Entry 1OHH (X-ray diffraction, 2.80 A resolution); this record covers chains A and E of the 8 polymer chains in the assembly.

[Chain A]
Protein: ATP synthase subunit alpha, mitochondrial
From: Bos taurus
Reference sequence: P19483 (ATPA_BOVIN); residues 1-510 here correspond to UniProt positions 44-553 (UniProt number = residue number + 43)
Amino-acid sequence (510 residues; row label = number of the first residue in the row):
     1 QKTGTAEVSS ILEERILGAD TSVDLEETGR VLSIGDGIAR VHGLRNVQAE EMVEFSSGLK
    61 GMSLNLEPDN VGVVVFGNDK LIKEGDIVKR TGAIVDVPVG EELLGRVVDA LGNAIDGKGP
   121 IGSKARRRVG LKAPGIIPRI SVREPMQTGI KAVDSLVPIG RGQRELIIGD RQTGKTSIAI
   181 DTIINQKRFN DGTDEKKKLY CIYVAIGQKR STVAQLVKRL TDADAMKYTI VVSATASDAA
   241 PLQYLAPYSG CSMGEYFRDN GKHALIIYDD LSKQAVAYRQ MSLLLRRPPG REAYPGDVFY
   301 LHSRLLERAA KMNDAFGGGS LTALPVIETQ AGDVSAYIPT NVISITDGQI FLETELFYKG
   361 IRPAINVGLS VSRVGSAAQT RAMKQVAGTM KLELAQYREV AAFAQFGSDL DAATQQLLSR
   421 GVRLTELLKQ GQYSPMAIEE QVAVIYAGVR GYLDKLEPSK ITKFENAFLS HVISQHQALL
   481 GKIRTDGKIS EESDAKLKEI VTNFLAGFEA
Not modelled in the structure: 1-23
Differences from the reference sequence: conflict Gly481 (Ser524 in P19483)
UniProt features mapped onto this chain:
  - binding site (ATP): Gln172, Gly174, Lys175, Thr176, Ser177, Gln430, Gln432
  - binding site (Mg(2+)): Thr176, Asp269
  - site: Ser370 (Required for activity)
  - modified residue: Gln1 (Pyrrolidone carboxylic acid), Ser10 (Phosphoserine), Ser22 (Phosphoserine), Ser33 (Phosphoserine), Ser63 (Phosphoserine), Lys80 (N6-acetyllysine), Lys83 (N6-acetyllysine), Lys89 (N6-acetyllysine), Thr91 (Phosphothreonine), Lys118 (N6-acetyllysine), Ser123 (Phosphoserine), Lys124 (N6-acetyllysine), Ser141 (Phosphoserine), Arg161 (Omega-N-methylarginine), Lys187 (N6-acetyllysine), Lys196 (N6-acetyllysine), Lys197 (N6-acetyllysine), Lys218 (N6-acetyllysine), Lys262 (N6-acetyllysine), Lys384 (N6-acetyllysine) and 6 more in UniProt
  - glycosylation: Ser33 (O-linked (GlcNAc) serine)
Ion coordination: Mg2+: Thr176 (together with AMP-PNP)
Small-molecule neighbours: AMP-PNP (ANP; phosphoaminophosphonic acid-adenylate ester): Asp170, Arg171, Gln172, Thr173, Gly174, Lys175, Thr176, Ser177, Phe357, Arg362, Pro363, Gln430, Gly431, Gln432

[Chain E]
Protein: ATP synthase subunit beta, mitochondrial
From: Bos taurus
Notes: EC 3.6.3.14
Reference sequence: P00829 (ATPB_BOVIN); residues -3 to 478 here correspond to UniProt positions 47-528 (UniProt number = residue number + 50)
Amino-acid sequence (482 residues; numbered -3 to 478; the number before each row is that of its first residue; numbers below 1 keep their minus sign (Ala-3 is residue -3)):
    -3 AAQASPSPKA GATTGRIVAV IGAVVDVQFD EGLPPILNAL EVQGRETRLV LEVAQHLGES
    57 TVRTIAMDGT EGLVRGQKVL DSGAPIRIPV GPETLGRIMN VIGEPIDERG PIKTKQFAAI
   117 HAEAPEFVEM SVEQEILVTG IKVVDLLAPY AKGGKIGLFG GAGVGKTVLI MELINNVAKA
   177 HGGYSVFAGV GERTREGNDL YHEMIESGVI NLKDATSKVA LVYGQMNEPP GARARVALTG
   237 LTVAEYFRDQ EGQDVLLFID NIFRFTQAGS EVSALLGRIP SAVGYQPTLA TDMGTMQERI
   297 TTTKKGSITS VQAIYVPADD LTDPAPATTF AHLDATTVLS RAIAELGIYP AVDPLDSTSR
   357 IMDPNIVGSE HYDVARGVQK ILQDYKSLQD IIAILGMDEL SEEDKLTVSR ARKIQRFLSQ
   417 PFQVAEVFTG HLGKLVPLKE TIKGFQQILA GEYDHLPEQA FYMVGPIEEA VAKADKLAEE
   477 HS
Not modelled in the structure: -3 to 8, 475-478
UniProt features mapped onto this chain:
  - binding site (ADP): Gly159, Val160, Gly161, Lys162, Thr163, Val164
  - binding site (ATP): Gly159, Gly161, Lys162, Thr163, Val164, Arg189
  - binding site (phosphate): Gly159, Val160, Gly161, Lys162, Thr163
  - binding site (Mg(2+)): Thr163, Glu188
  - modified residue: Lys74 (N6-acetyllysine), Lys111 (N6-acetyllysine), Lys148 (N6-acetyllysine), Lys209 (N6-acetyllysine), Lys214 (N6-acetyllysine), Thr262 (Phosphothreonine), Ser365 (Phosphoserine), Lys376 (N6-acetyllysine), Ser383 (Phosphoserine), Lys430 (N6-acetyllysine), Lys435 (N6-acetyllysine), Lys472 (N6-acetyllysine)
  - glycosylation: Ser56 (O-linked (GlcNAc) serine)

[Chain A / chain E interface]
Contacting residue pairs (64):
  Gly43(A) with Arg71(E), hydrogen bond (backbone-side chain)
  Leu44(A) with Arg71(E), hydrogen bond (backbone-side chain)
  Arg45(A) with Val70(E); Arg71(E)
  Asn46(A) with Val70(E)
  Val47(A) with Leu69(E); Val70(E)
  Gln48(A) with Gly68(E), hydrogen bond (side chain-backbone); Leu69(E); Val70(E)
  Ala49(A) with Val16(E), hydrophobic; Thr66(E); Glu67(E); Gly68(E), hydrogen bond (backbone-backbone); Leu69(E), hydrogen bond (backbone-backbone)
  Glu50(A) with Glu67(E)
  Leu64(A) with Gly18(E)
  Asn65(A) with Val16(E); Ile17(E)
  Leu66(A) with Ala15(E); Val16(E), hydrogen bond (backbone-backbone); Leu69(E)
  Glu67(A) with Val14(E); Ile17(E); Arg71(E), hydrogen bond (backbone-side chain)
  Pro68(A) with Val14(E); Arg71(E)
  Asn70(A) with Arg71(E)
  Val71(A) with Arg71(E)
  Lys132(A) with Asp64(E), salt bridge
  Gly135(A) with Thr190(E)
  Ile136(A) with Ile102(E); Thr190(E); Gly193(E); Asn194(E); Tyr219(E), hydrophobic
  Ile137(A) with Ile102(E); Glu104(E)
  Arg139(A) with Thr190(E)
  Ser141(A) with Asp195(E), hydrogen bond
  Pro288(A) with Ala270(E); Leu271(E); Gly273(E)
  Gly296(A) with Glu267(E); Ala270(E)
  Asp297(A) with Leu271(E)
  Phe299(A) with Arg229(E); Glu267(E)
  Tyr300(A) with Gly65(E); Asn223(E); Pro225(E), hydrophobic; Pro226(E)
  Ser303(A) with Met222(E), hydrogen bond (side chain-backbone)
  Glu307(A) with Thr190(E), hydrogen bond; Asn223(E)
  Ser335(A) with Ala314(E)
  Ser344(A) with Arg189(E), hydrogen bond (backbone-side chain); Met222(E)
  Ile345(A) with Met222(E), hydrophobic
  Thr346(A) with Arg189(E), hydrogen bond (backbone-side chain)
  Asp347(A) with Arg191(E)
  Arg373(A) with Arg189(E); Glu192(E), salt bridge
  Val374(A) with Arg191(E)
Other interface residues (no listed pair), chain A (40 interface residues in all): Ala133, Pro138, Arg164, Arg287, Arg304
Other interface residues (no listed pair), chain E (36 interface residues in all): Asp103, Tyr197, Glu224

[Summary]
Chain A and chain E form an interface of 40 and 36 residues respectively, with 12 hydrogen bonds and 2 salt
bridges. Polar pairs include Lys132(A)-Asp64(E), Arg373(A)-Glu192(E) and Gly43(A)-Arg71(E). Ligands of chain
A: AMP-PNP.
Here chain A is ATP synthase subunit alpha, mitochondrial and chain E is ATP synthase subunit beta,
mitochondrial, both from Bos taurus. Entry 1OHH (BOVINE MITOCHONDRIAL F1-ATPASE complexed with the inhibitor
protein IF1) was determined by X-ray diffraction.
